8PKX - chain A; structure by X-ray diffraction, 1.79 A resolution.

Chain A:
Molecule: Kelch-like ECH-associated protein 1
From: Homo sapiens
UniProtKB: Q14145 (KEAP1_HUMAN); residue numbers follow UniProt; this construct covers 312-623
Chain sequence (316 residues; each row starts with the number of its first residue):
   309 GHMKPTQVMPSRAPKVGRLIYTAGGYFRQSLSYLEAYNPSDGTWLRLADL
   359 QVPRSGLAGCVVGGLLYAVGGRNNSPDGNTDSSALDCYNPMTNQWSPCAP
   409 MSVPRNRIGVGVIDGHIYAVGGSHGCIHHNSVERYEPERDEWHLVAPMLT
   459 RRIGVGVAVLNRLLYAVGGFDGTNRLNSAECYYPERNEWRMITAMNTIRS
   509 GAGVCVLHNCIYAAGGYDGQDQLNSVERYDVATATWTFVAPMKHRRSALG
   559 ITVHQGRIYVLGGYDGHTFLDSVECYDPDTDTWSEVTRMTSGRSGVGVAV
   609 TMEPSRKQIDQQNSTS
Unresolved in the structure: 309-323, 615-624
Sequence notes: expression tag (309-311, 624); conflict Ser319 (Cys in Q14145), Ala540 (Glu in Q14145), Ala542 (Glu in Q14145), Ser613 (Cys in Q14145), Ser622 (Cys in Q14145)
Bound ions: Na+ site 1: Ser338, Asn381, Asn382, Ser383; Na+ site 2 near Gly367 (its only coordinating residue here); Na+ site 3: Ser508, Ser555 (shared with 2 residues of chain B)

Overview:
Ser338, Asn381, Asn382 and Ser383 form the Na+ site 1. Ser508 and Ser555 coordinate Na+ site 3.
Chain A is Kelch-like ECH-associated protein 1 (Homo sapiens); the structure, Kelch domain of KEAP1 in complex
with a ortho-dimethylbenzene linked cyclic peptide 11 (ortho-WRCNPETaEC), was determined by X-ray diffraction,
deposited together with 8PKU, 8PKV and 8PKW.
